PDB entry 7QPD | electron microscopy, 3.73 A resolution | chains T and M of the 5 polymer chains in the assembly

[Chain T]
Molecule: Tapasin
Organism: Homo sapiens
UniProt: O15533 (TPSN_HUMAN); residues 1-428 here correspond to UniProt positions 21-448 (UniProt number = residue number + 20)
Amino-acid sequence (428 residues; numbered 1 to 428; the number before each row is that of its first residue):
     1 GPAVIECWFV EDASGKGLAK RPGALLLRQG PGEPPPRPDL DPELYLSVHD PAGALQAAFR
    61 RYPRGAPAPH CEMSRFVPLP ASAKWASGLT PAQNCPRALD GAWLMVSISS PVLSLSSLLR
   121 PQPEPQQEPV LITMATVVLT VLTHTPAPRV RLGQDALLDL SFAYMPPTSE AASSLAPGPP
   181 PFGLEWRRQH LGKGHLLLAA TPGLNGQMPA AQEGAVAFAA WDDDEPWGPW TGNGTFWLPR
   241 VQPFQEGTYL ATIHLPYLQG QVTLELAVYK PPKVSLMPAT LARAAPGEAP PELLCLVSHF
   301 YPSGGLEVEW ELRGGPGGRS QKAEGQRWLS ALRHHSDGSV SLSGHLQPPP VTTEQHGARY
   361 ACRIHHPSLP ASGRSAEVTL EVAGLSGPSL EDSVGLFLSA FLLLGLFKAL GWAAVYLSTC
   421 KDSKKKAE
Disordered / not traced: 29-32, 279-290, 314-319, 349-357, 380-428
Cystine bridges: C7-C71, C295-C362
Glycans and other covalent adducts: N-acetylglucosamine (NAG) linked to N233
Swiss-Prot annotation at these positions:
  - site: K408 (Inter-subunit salt bridge with TAP1-TAP2. Essential peptide loading complex assembly)
  - glycosylation: N233 (N-linked (GlcNAc...) asparagine)
Reported in the primary citation:
  - post-translational modification sites: N233
  - specificity-determining residues: R187 (proposed by the authors, not directly observed)

[Chain M]
Molecule: HLA class I histocompatibility antigen, A-3 alpha chain
Organism: Homo sapiens
UniProt: P04439 (1A03_HUMAN); residues 1-341 here correspond to UniProt positions 25-365 (UniProt number = residue number + 24)
Amino-acid sequence (341 residues; numbered 1 to 341; the number before each row is that of its first residue):
     1 GSHSMRYFFT SVSRPGRGEP RFIAVGYVDD TQFVRFDSDA ASQRMEPRAP WIEQEGPEYW
    61 DQETRNVKAQ SQTDRVDLGT LRGYYNQSEA GSHTIQIMYG CDVGSDGRFL RGYRQDAYDG
   121 KDYIALNEDL RSWTAADMAA QITKRKWEAA HEAEQLRAYL DGTCVEWLRR YLENGKETLQ
   181 RTDPPKTHMT HHPISDHEAT LRCWALGFYP AEITLTWQRD GEDQTQDTEL VETRPAGDGT
   241 FQKWAAVVVP SGEEQRYTCH VQHEGLPKPL TLRWELSSQP TIPIVGIIAG LVLLGAVITG
   301 AVVAAVMWRR KSSDRKGGSY TQAASSDSAQ GSDVSLTACK V
Disordered / not traced: 275-341
Cystine bridges: C101-C164, C203-C259
Glycans and other covalent adducts: glycan linked to N86
Swiss-Prot annotation at these positions:
  - region: E275 to I284 (Connecting peptide)
  - binding site (a peptide antigen): Y7, T73, Y84, D116, T143, K146, Y159, Y171
  - modified residue: Y59 (Sulfotyrosine), S319 (Phosphoserine), Y320 (Phosphotyrosine), S325 (Phosphoserine), S326 (Phosphoserine), S328 (Phosphoserine), S332 (Phosphoserine), S335 (Phosphoserine)
  - glycosylation: N86 (N-linked (GlcNAc...) asparagine)
Reported in the primary citation:
  - post-translational modification sites: N86
  - conformationally variable residues (helix shift, side-chain flip): P57 to Y85, A149 to A153
  - specificity-determining residues: N127 (proposed by the authors, not directly observed)

[How chain T and chain M interact]
Contacting residue pairs (48):
  V10(T) with Y84(M), hydrophobic
  D12(T) with I142(M)
  L18(T) with T80(M), hydrogen bond (backbone-side chain)
  K20(T) with Y84(M)
  E72(T) with Y84(M), hydrogen bond; M138(M)
  S74(T) with I142(M)
  F76(T) with R145(M)
  V77(T) with R145(M)
  L79(T) with R145(M); E148(M)
  S82(T) with R131(M); S132(M); E148(M), hydrogen bond
  K84(T) with R131(M)
  M105(T) with M138(M); Q141(M)
  S107(T) with M138(M)
  R187(T) with N127(M), hydrogen bond; T134(M)
  Q189(T) with D122(M), hydrogen bond; A125(M); T134(M)
  L191(T) with G120(M)
  G192(T) with Q115(M); D122(M), hydrogen bond (backbone-side chain)
  K193(T) with E128(M)
  G194(T) with E128(M)
  L250(T) with T134(M); A135(M)
  Q261(T) with A135(M), hydrogen bond (side chain-backbone); A136(M); Q141(M)
  T263(T) with A136(M)
  E265(T) with K121(M), salt bridge
  H299(T) with Q226(M)
  R333(T) with E229(M), salt bridge; L230(M); W244(M)
  H334(T) with E229(M); L230(M), hydrogen bond (backbone-backbone); E232(M)
  H335(T) with Q226(M); T228(M); E229(M), salt bridge
  S336(T) with T225(M); T228(M); L230(M)
Other interface residues (no listed pair), chain T (34 interface residues in all): S14, G17, M73, A83, L196, Q259
Other interface residues (no listed pair), chain M (32 interface residues in all): L81, D129, A139, K146, A149, D227
From the paper, about this interface:
  - pairs named by the authors: L18(T)-T80(M), L18(T)-L81(M), L18(T)-A139(M), L18(T)-I142(M), E72(T)-Y84(M), R187(T)-N127(M), G192(T)-D122(M) (backbone contact)
  - interface residues, chain T: E11(T), L18(T), Q189(T)
  - interface residues, chain M: D122(M)

[Overview]
The interface between chain T and chain M involves 34 residues on one side and 32 on the other; the contacts
include 8 hydrogen bonds and 3 salt bridges. Polar pairs include E265(T)-K121(M), R333(T)-E229(M) and
H335(T)-E229(M). The authors report contacts between L18(T) and T80(M), L18(T) and L81(M) and L18(T) and
A139(M) among others; a backbone contact between G192(T) and D122(M). The paper reports interface residues
E11(T), L18(T) and D122(M) among others; specificity determinants R187(T) and N127(M).
Here chain T is Tapasin and chain M is HLA class I histocompatibility antigen, A-3 alpha chain, both from Homo
sapiens. Entry 7QPD (Structure of the human MHC I peptide-loading complex editing module) was determined by
electron microscopy.
